Entry 2AXM (X-ray diffraction, 3.00 A resolution); this record covers chains A and B.

# Chain A (and B)
Molecule: Acidic fibroblast growth factor
From: Homo sapiens
Notes: chain B of this document is another copy of the same molecule, construct and numbering; everything in this record applies to it too
Reference sequence: P05230 (FGF1_HUMAN); residues 6-140 here correspond to UniProt positions 21-155 (UniProt number = residue number + 15)
Sequence (135 residues; row label = number of the first residue in the row):
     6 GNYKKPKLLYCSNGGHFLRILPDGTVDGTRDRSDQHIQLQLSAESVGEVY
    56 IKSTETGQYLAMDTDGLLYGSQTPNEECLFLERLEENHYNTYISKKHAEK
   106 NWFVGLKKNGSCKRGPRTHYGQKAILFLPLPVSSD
Unresolved in the structure: 6-8, 139-140 (chain B: 6-10, 138-140)
UniProt features mapped onto this chain:
  - region: Lys-112 to Lys-128 (Heparin-binding)
  - motif: Lys-9 to Lys-12 (Nuclear localization signal)
  - binding site (heparin): Asn-18

# Chain A / chain B interface
No residue of chain A is in contact with chain B in this assembly.

# Summary
Chain A and chain B make no direct contact in this assembly. From UniProt: heparin-binding residue Asn-18(A)
on chain A.
Chain A and chain B are both Acidic fibroblast growth factor (Homo sapiens); the structure, Heparin-linked
biologically-active dimer of fibroblast growth factor, was determined by X-ray diffraction (same publication
as 1AXM).
